Entry 1XFU (X-ray diffraction, 3.35 A resolution); this record covers chains A and O.

== Chain A ==
Name: Calmodulin-sensitive adenylate cyclase
Source organism: Bacillus anthracis
Notes: EC 4.6.1.1; engineered mutation(s): detetion of 33-63
Reference sequence: P40136 (CYAA_BACAN); numbering as in UniProt (aligned over 64-800)
Sequence (747 residues; numbered 54 to 800; the number before each row is that of its first residue):
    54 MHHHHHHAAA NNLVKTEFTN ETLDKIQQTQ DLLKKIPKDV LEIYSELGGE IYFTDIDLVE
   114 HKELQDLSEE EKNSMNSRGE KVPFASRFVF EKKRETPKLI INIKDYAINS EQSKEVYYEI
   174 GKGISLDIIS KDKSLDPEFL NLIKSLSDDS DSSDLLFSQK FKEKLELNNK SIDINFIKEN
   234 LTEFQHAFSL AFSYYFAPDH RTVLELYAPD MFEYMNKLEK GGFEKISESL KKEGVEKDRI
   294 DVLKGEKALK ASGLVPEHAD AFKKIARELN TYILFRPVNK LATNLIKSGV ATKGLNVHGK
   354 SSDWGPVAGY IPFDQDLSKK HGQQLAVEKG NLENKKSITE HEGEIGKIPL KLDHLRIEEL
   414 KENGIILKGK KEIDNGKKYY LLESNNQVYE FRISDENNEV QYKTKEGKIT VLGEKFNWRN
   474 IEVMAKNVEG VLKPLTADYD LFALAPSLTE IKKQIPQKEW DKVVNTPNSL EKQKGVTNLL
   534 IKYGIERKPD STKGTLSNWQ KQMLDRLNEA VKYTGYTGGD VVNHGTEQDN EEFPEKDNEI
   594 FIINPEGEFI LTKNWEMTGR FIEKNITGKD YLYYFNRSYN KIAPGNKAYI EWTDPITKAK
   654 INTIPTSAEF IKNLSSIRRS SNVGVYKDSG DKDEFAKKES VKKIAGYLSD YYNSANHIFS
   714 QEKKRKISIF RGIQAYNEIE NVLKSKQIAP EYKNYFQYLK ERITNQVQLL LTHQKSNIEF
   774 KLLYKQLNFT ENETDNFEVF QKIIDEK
Unresolved in the structure: 54-63, 799-800
Construct notes: initiating methionine (54); expression tag (55-60); cloning artifact (61-63)
Metal / ion sites: Mg2+: D491, D493, H577
Reported in the primary citation:
  - catalytic residues: D491, H577 (by similarity / conservation)
  - catalytic residues: N583 (proposed by the authors, not directly observed)
  - mutagenesis - H351A (200-fold), H351R (200-fold): decreased catalytic activity
  - mutagenesis - H351K: unchanged catalytic activity

== Chain O ==
Name: Calmodulin 2
Source organism: Homo sapiens
Reference sequence: P62158 (CALM_HUMAN); residues 0-148 here correspond to UniProt positions 1-149 (UniProt number = residue number + 1)
Sequence (149 residues; numbered 0 to 148; the number before each row is that of its first residue; numbering starts at 0):
     0 MADQLTEEQI AEFKEAFSLF DKDGDGTITT KELGTVMRSL GQNPTEAELQ DMINEVDADG
    60 NGTIDFPEFL TMMARKMKDT DSEEEIREAF RVFDKDGNGY ISAAELRHVM TNLGEKLTDE
   120 EVDQMIREAD IDGDGQVNYE EFVQMMTAK
Unresolved in the structure: 0-2
Metal / ion sites: Ca2+ site 1: D20, D22, D24, T26; Ca2+ site 2: D93, D95, N97, Y99, E104; Ca2+ site 3: D129, D131, D133, Q135, E140

== How chain A and chain O interact ==
Pairs across the interface (98):
  L501(A) - V108(O)  hydrophobic
  L501(A) - L112(O)  hydrophobic
  T502(A) - N111(O)
  K505(A) - L112(O)  hydrogen bond (side chain-backbone)
  K505(A) - G113(O)
  W513(A) - L112(O)
  W513(A) - G113(O)
  W513(A) - E114(O)
  V517(A) - E114(O)
  S522(A) - E120(O)
  S522(A) - Q123(O)
  S522(A) - M124(O)
  L523(A) - E127(O)
  L523(A) - M144(O)  hydrophobic
  K525(A) - E114(O)  salt bridge
  K525(A) - L116(O)
  Q526(A) - L105(O)
  Q526(A) - M124(O)
  Q526(A) - M144(O)
  K527(A) - M144(O)
  K527(A) - M145(O)
  V529(A) - M109(O)  hydrophobic
  T530(A) - A88(O)
  T530(A) - F92(O)
  T530(A) - M145(O)
  I534(A) - E84(O)
  I534(A) - I85(O)
  I534(A) - A88(O)  hydrophobic
  I538(A) - E87(O)
  I538(A) - A88(O)  hydrophobic
  E539(A) - E84(O)
  R540(A) - E87(O)  salt bridge
  G621(A) - K94(O)
  K622(A) - K94(O)
  D623(A) - K94(O)
  D623(A) - H107(O)  salt bridge
  D623(A) - N111(O)
  L625(A) - V91(O)  hydrophobic
  F628(A) - R90(O)
  R630(A) - E83(O)  salt bridge
  R630(A) - E84(O)  salt bridge
  R630(A) - E87(O)  salt bridge
  D647(A) - R90(O)  salt bridge
  P648(A) - D93(O)
  P648(A) - G96(O)
  P648(A) - G98(O)
  I649(A) - R86(O)
  I649(A) - F89(O)  hydrophobic
  I649(A) - Y138(O)  hydrophobic
  K651(A) - G96(O)  hydrogen bond (side chain-backbone)
  A652(A) - Y99(O)  hydrophobic
  T656(A) - Y99(O)
  T656(A) - E139(O)
  S660(A) - S38(O)  hydrogen bond (side chain-backbone)
  A661(A) - S38(O)  hydrogen bond (backbone-backbone)
  A661(A) - L39(O)
  A661(A) - G40(O)
  E662(A) - E139(O)
  I664(A) - E14(O)
  I664(A) - A15(O)  hydrophobic
  I664(A) - S38(O)
  K665(A) - E11(O)
  L667(A) - E14(O)
  S668(A) - A10(O)
  S668(A) - E11(O)  hydrogen bond (side chain-backbone)
  S668(A) - E14(O)  hydrogen bond (backbone-side chain)
  R671(A) - E14(O)  salt bridge
  R672(A) - E6(O)
  Y679(A) - S17(O)
  Y679(A) - L18(O)  hydrogen bond (side chain-backbone)
  K691(A) - S17(O)
  K691(A) - L18(O)
  K691(A) - D20(O)  hydrogen bond (side chain-backbone)
  K691(A) - K21(O)
  V694(A) - L18(O)  hydrophobic
  K695(A) - L18(O)
  K695(A) - F19(O)
  Y704(A) - I130(O)
  Y704(A) - D131(O)  hydrogen bond
  Y705(A) - E139(O)
  N706(A) - I130(O)
  S707(A) - I130(O)
  N709(A) - I130(O)
  Q714(A) - R126(O)
  Q714(A) - D129(O)
  Q714(A) - G132(O)
  K717(A) - D129(O)
  K717(A) - I130(O)
  K717(A) - D131(O)
  K717(A) - G132(O)
  R718(A) - D131(O)  hydrogen bond (backbone-backbone)
  R718(A) - G132(O)
  S721(A) - I130(O)
  S721(A) - D131(O)
  Q759(A) - D131(O)
  L763(A) - D131(O)
  L763(A) - D133(O)
  H766(A) - D133(O)
Also at the interface, not in a pair above, chain A (63 interface residues in all): N521, L533, T620, Y627, N655, T659, F688, A698, H710, L762
Also at the interface, not in a pair above, chain O (59 interface residues in all): G23, N97, G134, N137, E140, F141, Q143, A147

== Summary ==
Chain A and chain O form an interface of 63 and 59 residues respectively; the contacts include 10 hydrogen
bonds and 8 salt bridges. Polar pairs include K525(A)-E114(O), R540(A)-E87(O) and D623(A)-H107(O). From the
paper: catalytic residues D491(A), H577(A) and N583(A); H351A and H351R of chain A reduce catalytic activity.
Chain A is Calmodulin-sensitive adenylate cyclase (Bacillus anthracis) and chain O is Calmodulin 2 (Homo
sapiens); the structure, Crystal structure of anthrax edema factor (EF) truncation mutant, EF-delta 64 in
complex with calmodulin, was determined by X-ray diffraction together with 1XFV, 1XFW, 1XFX, 1XFY, 1XFZ and
1Y0V from the same study.
